PDB entry 9BVE | X-ray diffraction, 2.40 A resolution | chain A

[Chain A]
Protein: Son of sevenless homolog 2
Organism: Homo sapiens
Reference sequence: Q07890 (SOS2_HUMAN); residues 566-1051 here correspond to UniProt positions 562-1047 (UniProt number = residue number - 4)
Chain sequence (514 residues; numbered -28 to 1051; 566 numbers in that range are skipped by the numbering (no residue carries them; nothing is unmodelled there); the number before each row is that of its first residue; numbers below 1 keep their minus sign (Met-28 is residue -28)):
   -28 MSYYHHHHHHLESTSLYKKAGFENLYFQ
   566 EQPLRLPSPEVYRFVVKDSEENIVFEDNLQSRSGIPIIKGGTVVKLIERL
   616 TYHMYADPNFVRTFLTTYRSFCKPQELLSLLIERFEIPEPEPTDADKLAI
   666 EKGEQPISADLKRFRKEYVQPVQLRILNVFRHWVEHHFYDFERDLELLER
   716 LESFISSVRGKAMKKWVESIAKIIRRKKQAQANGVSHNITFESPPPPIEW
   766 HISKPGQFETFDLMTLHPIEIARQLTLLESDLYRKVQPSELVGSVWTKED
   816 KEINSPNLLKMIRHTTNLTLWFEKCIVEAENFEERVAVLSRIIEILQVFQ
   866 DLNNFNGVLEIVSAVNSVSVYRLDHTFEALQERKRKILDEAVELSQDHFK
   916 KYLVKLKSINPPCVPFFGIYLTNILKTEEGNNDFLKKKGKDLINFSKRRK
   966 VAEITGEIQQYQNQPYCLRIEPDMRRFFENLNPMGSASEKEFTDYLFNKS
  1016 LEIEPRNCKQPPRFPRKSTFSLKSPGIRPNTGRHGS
Unresolved in the structure: -28 to -5, 593-598, 746-753, 1046-1051
Differences from the reference sequence: expression tag (-28 to -1)
Residues lining bound ligands: A1ASY (N-(1H-indol-5-yl)-4-[4-(propan-2-yl)piperazin-1-yl]-5,6,7,8-tetrahydroquinazolin-2-amine): Val880, Asn881, Tyr886, Asp889, Phe892, Glu893, Arg900, Leu903, Asp904, Val907

[Summary]
Bound to chain A: compound A1ASY.
Chain A is Son of sevenless homolog 2 (Homo sapiens); the structure, Identification of multiple ligand
hotspots on SOS2, compound 9, was determined by X-ray diffraction (same publication as 9BVF, 9BVI and 9GIN).
